1P3F - chains J and B of the 10 polymer chains in the assembly; structure by X-ray diffraction, 2.90 A resolution.

== Chain J ==
Molecule: Palindromic 146bp Human Alpha-Satellite DNA fragment
Source organism: Homo sapiens
Sequence (146 nucleotides; numbered 147 to 292; the number before each row is that of its first residue):
   147 ATCAATATCCACCTGCAGATTCTACCAAAAGTGTATTTGGAAACTGCTCC
   197 ATCAAAAGGCATGTTCAGCGGAATTCCGCTGAACATGCCTTTTGATGGAG
   247 CAGTTTCCAAATACACTTTTGGTAGAATCTGCAGGTGGATATTGAT

== Chain B ==
Name: Histone H4
Source organism: Xenopus laevis
Reference sequence: P62799 (H4_XENLA); aligned to UniProt positions 1-102 over residues 1-102
Amino-acid sequence (102 residues; each row starts with the number of its first residue):
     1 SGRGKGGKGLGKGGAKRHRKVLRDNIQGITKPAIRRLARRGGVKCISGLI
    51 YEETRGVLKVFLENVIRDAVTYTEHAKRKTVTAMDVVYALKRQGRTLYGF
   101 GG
Disordered / not traced: 1-22
Construct notes: conflict Cys45 (Arg46 in P62799)

== How chain J and chain B interact ==
Residue-residue contacts - 12 pairs, chain J then chain B:
  DG227(J) - Ile46(B)  sugar contact
  DG227(J) - Ser47(B)  sugar contact
  DG227(J) - Gly48(B)  hydrogen bond to the phosphate
  DA228(J) - Arg35(B)  salt bridge to the phosphate
  DA228(J) - Lys44(B)  phosphate contact
  DA228(J) - Cys45(B)  phosphate contact
  DA228(J) - Ile46(B)  hydrogen bond to the phosphate
  DG246(J) - Lys79(B)  phosphate contact
  DG246(J) - Thr80(B)  phosphate contact
  DC247(J) - Arg78(B)  phosphate contact
  DC247(J) - Lys79(B)  hydrogen bond to the phosphate
  DC247(J) - Thr80(B)  hydrogen bond to the phosphate
Also at the interface, not in a pair above, chain J (6 interface residues in all): DA229, DT237
Also at the interface, not in a pair above, chain B (12 interface residues in all): Arg23, Arg39, Tyr51

== Overview ==
Chain J and chain B form an interface of 6 and 12 residues respectively; the contacts include 4 hydrogen bonds
and 1 salt bridge. Polar pairs include DG227(J)-Gly48(B), DA228(J)-Ile46(B) and DC247(J)-Lys79(B).
Chain J is Palindromic 146bp Human Alpha-Satellite DNA fragment (Homo sapiens) and chain B is Histone H4
(Xenopus laevis); the structure, Crystallographic Studies of Nucleosome Core Particles containing Histone
'Sin' Mutants, was determined by X-ray diffraction together with 1P34, 1P3A, 1P3B, 1P3G, 1P3I, 1P3K and 4
further entries from the same study.
